7KTP - chains C and D of the 4 polymer chains in the assembly; structure by electron microscopy, 4.80 A resolution (low resolution: residue-level contacts below are approximate; hydrogen-bond / salt-bridge calls are withheld).

[Chain C]
Molecule: Polycomb protein SUZ12
From: Homo sapiens
UniProt: Q15022 (SUZ12_HUMAN); numbering as in UniProt (aligned over 1-739)
Amino-acid sequence (739 residues; numbered 1 to 739; the number before each row is that of its first residue):
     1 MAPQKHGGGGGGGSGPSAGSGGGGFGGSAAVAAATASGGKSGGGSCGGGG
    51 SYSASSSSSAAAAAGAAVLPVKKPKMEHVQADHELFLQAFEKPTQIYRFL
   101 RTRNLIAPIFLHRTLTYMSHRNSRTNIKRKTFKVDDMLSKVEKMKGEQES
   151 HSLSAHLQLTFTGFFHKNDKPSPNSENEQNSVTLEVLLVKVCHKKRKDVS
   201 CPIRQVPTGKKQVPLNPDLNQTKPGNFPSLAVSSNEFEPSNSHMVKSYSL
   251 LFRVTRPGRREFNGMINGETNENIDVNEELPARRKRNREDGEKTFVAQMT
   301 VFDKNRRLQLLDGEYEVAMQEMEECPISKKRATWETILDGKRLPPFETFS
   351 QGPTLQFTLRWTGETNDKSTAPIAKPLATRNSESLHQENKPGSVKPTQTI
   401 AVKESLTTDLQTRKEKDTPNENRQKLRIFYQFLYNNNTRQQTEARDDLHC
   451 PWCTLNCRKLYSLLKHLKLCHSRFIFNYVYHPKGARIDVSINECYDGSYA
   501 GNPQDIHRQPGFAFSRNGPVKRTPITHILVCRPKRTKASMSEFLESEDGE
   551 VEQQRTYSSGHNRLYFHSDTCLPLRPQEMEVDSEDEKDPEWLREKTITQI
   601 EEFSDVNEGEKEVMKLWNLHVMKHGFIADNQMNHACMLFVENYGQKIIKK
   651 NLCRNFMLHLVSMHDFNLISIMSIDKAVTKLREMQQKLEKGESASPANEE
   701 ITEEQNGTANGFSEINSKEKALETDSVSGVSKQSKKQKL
Not modelled in the structure: 1-77, 147-154, 168-181, 217-228, 257-294, 323-351, 362-426, 483-484, 502-518, 534-560, 687-739

[Chain D]
Molecule: Histone-binding protein RBBP4
From: Homo sapiens
UniProt: Q09028 (RBBP4_HUMAN); residue numbers follow UniProt; this construct covers 1-425
Amino-acid sequence (425 residues; row label = number of the first residue in the row):
     1 MADKEAAFDDAVEERVINEEYKIWKKNTPFLYDLVMTHALEWPSLTAQWL
    51 PDVTRPEGKDFSIHRLVLGTHTSDEQNHLVIASVQLPNDDAQFDASHYDS
   101 EKGEFGGFGSVSGKIEIEIKINHEGEVNRARYMPQNPCIIATKTPSSDVL
   151 VFDYTKHPSKPDPSGECNPDLRLRGHQKEGYGLSWNPNLSGHLLSASDDH
   201 TICLWDISAVPKEGKVVDAKTIFTGHTAVVEDVSWHLLHESLFGSVADDQ
   251 KLMIWDTRSNNTSKPSHSVDAHTAEVNCLSFNPYSEFILATGSADKTVAL
   301 WDLRNLKLKLHSFESHKDEIFQVQWSPHNETILASSGTDRRLNVWDLSKI
   351 GEEQSPEDAEDGPPELLFIHGGHTAKISDFSWNPNEPWVICSVSEDNIMQ
   401 VWQMAENIYNDEDPEGSVDPEGQGS
Not modelled in the structure: 1-4, 92-110, 411-425
Swiss-Prot annotation at these positions:
  - modified residue: A2 (N-acetylalanine), K4 (N6-acetyllysine), S110 (Phosphoserine), K160 (N6-acetyllysine), S355 (Phosphoserine)
  - cross-link (Glycyl lysine isopeptide (Lys-Gly)): K4 (interchain with G-Cter in SUMO2), K160 (interchain with G-Cter in SUMO2)
  - mutagenesis: V35 (V35A: Loss of interaction with ARMC12), P43 (P43A: Loss of interaction with ZNF827 and loss of localization to telomeres; when associated with A-73), S73 (S73A: Loss of interaction with ZNF827 and loss of localization to telomeres; when associated with A-43), E126 to N128 (Loss of interaction with ZNF827), E126 (E126A: Loss of interaction with ZNF827 and loss of localization to telomeres; when associated with A-128 and A-179), N128 (N128A: Loss of interaction with ZNF827 and loss of localization to telomeres; when associated with A-126 and A-179), E179 (E179A: Loss of interaction with ZNF827 and loss of localization to telomeres; when associated with A-126 and A-128), Y181 (Y181A: Loss of interaction with ZNF827 and loss of localization to telomeres), E231 (E231A: Decreased interaction with ZNF827; when associated with A-277), N277 (N277A: Decreased interaction with ZNF827; when associated with A-231), E395 (E395A: Decreased interaction with ZNF827)

[Chain C / chain D interface]
Contacting residue pairs (95):
  R103(C) with V16(D); E20(D)
  L105(C) with E360(D)
  I106(C) with K317(D)
  A107(C) with K317(D)
  P108(C) with D361(D)
  I109(C) with E20(D); R341(D); I369(D)
  F110(C) with I369(D)
  L111(C) with D361(D); L366(D); L367(D); I369(D)
  H112(C) with D361(D)
  R113(C) with D358(D); D361(D); G362(D); P363(D); P364(D)
  T114(C) with L31(D); L367(D); F368(D); I408(D)
  L115(C) with L31(D)
  T116(C) with F30(D)
  Y117(C) with N27(D)
  R121(C) with S355(D); E357(D); D358(D)
  N122(C) with D358(D)
  S123(C) with Q354(D); S355(D)
  R124(C) with K349(D); E352(D); Q354(D); D358(D); P364(D)
  T125(C) with K349(D)
  N126(C) with Y409(D); N410(D)
  K128(C) with S348(D)
  R129(C) with T331(D); D346(D); S348(D); W388(D); Y409(D)
  F132(C) with T331(D); L347(D); S348(D)
  V134(C) with S285(D); E330(D); T331(D)
  D135(C) with R304(D)
  L138(C) with D302(D); R304(D)
  V141(C) with L310(D)
  L469(C) with K26(D); N27(D)
  C470(C) with I23(D); N27(D)
  H471(C) with I23(D)
  S472(C) with I23(D)
  R473(C) with E19(D)
  Y495(C) with E19(D)
  D496(C) with K22(D)
  S498(C) with N18(D)
  Y499(C) with E14(D); N18(D)
  A500(C) with N18(D)
  P519(C) with H71(D)
  V520(C) with N397(D)
  K521(C) with E41(D); W42(D); N397(D)
  R522(C) with L40(D); E41(D); N397(D)
  P524(C) with A39(D); E41(D)
  I525(C) with H38(D); A39(D)
  T526(C) with T37(D); H38(D)
  H527(C) with M36(D); T37(D)
  I528(C) with G113(D)
  L529(C) with K25(D)
  V530(C) with P29(D); V35(D)
  C531(C) with D33(D); A91(D); V111(D); S112(D)
  R532(C) with A91(D)
Interface residues without a listed pair, chain C (58 interface residues in all): F99, L100, M137, E142, K145, K465, T523, P533
Interface residues without a listed pair, chain D (76 interface residues in all): Y21, T28, L34, S73, E75, I115, I288, L300, N305, L308, R340, I350, E365, G371, T374, D396, I398, N407

[In short]
Chain C and chain D form an interface of 58 and 76 residues respectively. From UniProt: 11 mutagenesis sites
on chain D.
Chain C is Polycomb protein SUZ12 and chain D is Histone-binding protein RBBP4, both from Homo sapiens; the
structure, PRC2:EZH1_B from a dimeric PRC2 bound to a nucleosome, was determined by electron microscopy
together with 7KSO, 7KSR and 7KTQ from the same study.
